PDB entry 3V2N | X-ray diffraction, 1.80 A resolution | chains D and E of the 5 polymer chains in the assembly

[Chain D (and E)]
Protein: Cartilage Oligomerization matrix protein (coiled-coil domain)
Organism: Mus musculus
Notes: chain E of this document is another copy of the same molecule, construct and numbering; everything in this record applies to it too
Chain sequence (45 residues; numbered 27 to 71; the number before each row is that of its first residue):
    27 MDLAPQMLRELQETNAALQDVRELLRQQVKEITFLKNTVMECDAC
What the authors report for this chain:
  - binding site for myristic acid: Thr40, Leu51, Gln54
  - contacts within the chain: Thr40-Asn41 (hydrogen bond)
  - mutagenesis - Q54L (from 73 degC to 104 degC): increased stability (citing earlier work)

[Interface between chain D and chain E]
Inter-chain disulfides: Cys71(D)-Cys68(E)
Residue-residue contacts - 40 pairs, chain D then chain E:
  Met27(D) with Asp28(E)
  Ala30(D) with Asp28(E); Leu29(E)
  Pro31(D) with Leu29(E)
  Met33(D) with Met33(E), hydrophobic
  Leu34(D) with Leu29(E), hydrophobic; Gln32(E); Met33(E); Glu36(E)
  Leu37(D) with Met33(E), hydrophobic; Glu36(E); Leu37(E), hydrophobic
  Gln38(D) with Glu36(E)
  Asn41(D) with Glu36(E), hydrogen bond; Glu39(E), hydrogen bond
  Gln45(D) with Ala43(E)
  Arg48(D) with Ala42(E); Ala43(E); Asp46(E), salt bridge
  Leu51(D) with Val47(E), hydrophobic; Leu50(E), hydrophobic; Gln54(E)
  Arg52(D) with Asp46(E), salt bridge; Leu50(E)
  Gln54(D) with Gln54(E), hydrogen bond
  Val55(D) with Gln54(E)
  Ile58(D) with Gln54(E); Glu57(E); Ile58(E), hydrophobic
  Thr59(D) with Glu57(E), hydrogen bond
  Leu61(D) with Leu61(E), hydrophobic
  Lys62(D) with Glu57(E), salt bridge
  Val65(D) with Leu61(E), hydrophobic; Thr64(E); Val65(E), hydrophobic
  Met66(D) with Thr64(E)
  Ala70(D) with Ala70(E), hydrogen bond (backbone-backbone)
  Cys71(D) with Glu67(E); Cys68(E), disulfide; Asp69(E), hydrogen bond (backbone-backbone)
Also at the interface, not in a pair above, chain D (23 interface residues in all): Leu44
Also at the interface, not in a pair above, chain E (26 interface residues in all): Thr40, Leu51, Gln53, Phe60

[Summary]
23 residues of chain D face 26 of chain E across their interface; the contacts include 1 disulfide bond, 6
hydrogen bonds and 3 salt bridges. Polar pairs include Arg48(D)-Asp46(E), Arg52(D)-Asp46(E) and
Lys62(D)-Glu57(E). From the paper: a binding site for myristic acid at Thr40(D), Leu51(D) and Gln54(D); Q54L
of chain D increases stability.
Chain D and chain E are both Cartilage Oligomerization matrix protein (coiled-coil domain) (Mus musculus); the
structure, COMPcc in complex with fatty acids, was determined by X-ray diffraction together with 3V2P and 3V2Q
from the same study.
